PDB entry 3HTX | X-ray diffraction, 3.10 A resolution | chains A and C of the 3 polymer chains in the assembly

[Chain A]
Molecule: HEN1
From: Arabidopsis thaliana
UniProtKB: Q945R3 (Q945R3_ARATH); residues 1-942 here = UniProt positions 1-942
Sequence (950 residues; row label = number of the first residue in the row; numbers below 1 keep their minus sign (Met-7 is residue -7)):
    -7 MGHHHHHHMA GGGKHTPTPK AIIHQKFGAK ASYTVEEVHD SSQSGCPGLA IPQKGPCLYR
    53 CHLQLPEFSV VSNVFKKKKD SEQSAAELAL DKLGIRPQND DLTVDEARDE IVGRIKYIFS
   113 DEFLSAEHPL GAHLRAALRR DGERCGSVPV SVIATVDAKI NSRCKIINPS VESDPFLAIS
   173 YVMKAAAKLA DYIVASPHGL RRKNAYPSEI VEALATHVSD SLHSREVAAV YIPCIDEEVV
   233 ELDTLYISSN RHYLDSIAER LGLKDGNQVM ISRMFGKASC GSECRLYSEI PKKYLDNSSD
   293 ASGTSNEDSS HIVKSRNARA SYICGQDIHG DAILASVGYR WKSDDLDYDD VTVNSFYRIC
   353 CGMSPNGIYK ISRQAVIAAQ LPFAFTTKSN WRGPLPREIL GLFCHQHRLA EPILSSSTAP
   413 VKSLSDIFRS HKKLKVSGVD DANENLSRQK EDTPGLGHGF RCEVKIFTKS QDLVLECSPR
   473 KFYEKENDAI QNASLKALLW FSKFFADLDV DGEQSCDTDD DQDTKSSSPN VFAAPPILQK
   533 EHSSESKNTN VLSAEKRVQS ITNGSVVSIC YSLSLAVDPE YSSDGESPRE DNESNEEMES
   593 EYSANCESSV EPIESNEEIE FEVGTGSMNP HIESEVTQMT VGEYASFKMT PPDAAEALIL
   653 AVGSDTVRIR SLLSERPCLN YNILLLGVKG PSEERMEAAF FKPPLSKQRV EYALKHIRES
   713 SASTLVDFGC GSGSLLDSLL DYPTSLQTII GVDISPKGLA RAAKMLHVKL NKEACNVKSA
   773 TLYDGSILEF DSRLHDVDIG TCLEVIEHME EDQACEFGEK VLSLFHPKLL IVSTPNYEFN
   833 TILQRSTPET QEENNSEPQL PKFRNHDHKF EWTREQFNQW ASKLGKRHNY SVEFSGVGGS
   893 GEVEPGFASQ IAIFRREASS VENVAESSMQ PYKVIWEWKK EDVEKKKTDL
Not modelled in the structure: -7 to 6, 213-215, 290-301, 411-454, 501-534, 542-551, 572-599, 839-850, 912-916, 934-942
Construct notes: expression tag (-7 to 0); engineered mutation Pro604 (Leu in Q945R3), Lys640 (Arg in Q945R3)
Bound ions: Mg2+: Glu796, Glu799, His800, His860 (shared with 1 residue of chain B)
Ligand contacts: S-adenosylhomocysteine (SAH): Arg701, Gly721, Gly723, Ser724, Ser726, Asp745, Ile746, Ser747, Gly777, Ser778, Ile779, Leu780, Leu795, Glu796, Val797, His800, Met801
What the authors report for this chain:
  - binding site for the 22-nt RNA strand (chain C): Tyr109, Ser747
  - mutagenesis - Y109A: unchanged binding to the 22-nt RNA strand
  - mutagenesis - Y109A, L604P/K640R, K640R: unchanged catalytic activity
  - binding site for the 22-nt RNA strand: Trp333, Phe692 to Leu697, Arg701, Leu835, Arg856
  - contacts within the chain: His120-Trp333 (pi stacking), Pro121-Trp333, Phe693-Leu697 (hydrophobic contact), Pro695-Gln700 (hydrogen bond)
  - mutagenesis - W333A: abolished binding to the 22-nt RNA strand
  - mutagenesis - W333A: abolished catalytic activity
  - binding site for the 22-nt RNA strand: Lys749
  - mutagenesis - R701A, R856A: decreased catalytic activity
  - Mg2+ coordination: Glu796, Glu799, His800, His860
  - catalytic residues: Glu796, Glu799, His800, His860

[Chain C]
Molecule: 22-nt RNA strand
Sequence (22 nucleotides; row label = number of the first residue in the row):
     1 UUCGCUUGCA GAGAGAAAUC AC
What the authors report for this chain:
  - binding site for S-adenosylhomocysteine: U1

[How chain A and chain C interact]
Pairs across the interface - 35 pairs, chain A then chain C:
  His7(A) - A17(C)  hydrogen bond to the sugar
  Pro9(A) - A17(C)  sugar contact
  Lys18(A) - U19(C)  hydrogen bond to the phosphate
  Lys18(A) - C20(C)  salt bridge to the phosphate
  Tyr51(A) - G8(C)  sugar contact
  Tyr51(A) - C9(C)  sugar contact
  Lys68(A) - U7(C)  hydrogen bond to the sugar
  Lys68(A) - G8(C)  salt bridge to the phosphate
  Lys69(A) - G8(C)  salt bridge to the phosphate
  Lys69(A) - C9(C)  phosphate contact
  Lys70(A) - C9(C)  hydrogen bond to the phosphate
  Lys70(A) - A10(C)  salt bridge to the phosphate
  Tyr109(A) - C22(C)  hydrogen bond to the phosphate
  Lys151(A) - C20(C)  salt bridge to the phosphate
  Lys151(A) - A21(C)  salt bridge to the phosphate
  Arg265(A) - A17(C)  salt bridge to the phosphate
  Lys269(A) - G15(C)  salt bridge to the phosphate
  Lys269(A) - A16(C)  salt bridge to the phosphate
  Trp333(A) - C20(C)  base contact
  His397(A) - A16(C)  hydrogen bond to the phosphate
  His397(A) - A17(C)  salt bridge to the phosphate
  Lys477(A) - C5(C)  phosphate contact
  Lys477(A) - U6(C)  salt bridge to the phosphate
  Glu478(A) - U6(C)  hydrogen bond to the phosphate
  Met688(A) - C3(C)  phosphate contact
  Met688(A) - G4(C)  sugar contact
  Glu689(A) - C3(C)  hydrogen bond to the sugar
  Ser747(A) - U1(C)  hydrogen bond to the phosphate
  His800(A) - U1(C)  sugar contact
  Asn857(A) - U1(C)  hydrogen bond to the sugar
  Asn857(A) - U2(C)  hydrogen bond to the sugar
  His858(A) - U2(C)  phosphate contact
  His858(A) - C3(C)  phosphate contact
  Asp859(A) - U1(C)  phosphate contact
  Asp859(A) - U2(C)  phosphate contact
Also at the interface, not in a pair above, chain A (29 interface residues in all): Pro48, Cys49, Lys71, Ser154, Lys157, Glu476, Gly750
Also at the interface, not in a pair above, chain C (18 interface residues in all): A18

[Summary]
Chain A and chain C form an interface of 29 and 18 residues respectively, with 11 hydrogen bonds and 11 salt
bridges. Polar pairs include His7(A)-A17(C), Lys68(A)-U7(C) and Glu689(A)-C3(C). The paper reports catalytic
residues Glu796(A), Glu799(A) and His800(A) among others; R701A and R856A of chain A reduce catalytic
activity; 6 substitutions were tested in all.
Here chain A is HEN1 (Arabidopsis thaliana) and chain C is a 22-nt RNA strand. Entry 3HTX (Crystal structure
of small RNA methyltransferase HEN1) was determined by X-ray diffraction.
